Entry 1UX2 (X-ray diffraction, 2.20 A resolution); this record covers chains A and E of the 5 polymer chains in the assembly.

# Chain A (and E)
Protein: Acetylcholine binding protein
From: Lymnaea stagnalis
Notes: chain E of this document is another copy of the same molecule, construct and numbering; everything in this record applies to it too
Reference sequence: P58154 (ACHP_LYMST); residues -1 to 210 here correspond to UniProt positions 18-229 (UniProt number = residue number + 19)
Chain sequence (212 residues; numbered -1 to 210; the number before each row is that of its first residue; numbers below 1 keep their minus sign (Val-1 is residue -1)):
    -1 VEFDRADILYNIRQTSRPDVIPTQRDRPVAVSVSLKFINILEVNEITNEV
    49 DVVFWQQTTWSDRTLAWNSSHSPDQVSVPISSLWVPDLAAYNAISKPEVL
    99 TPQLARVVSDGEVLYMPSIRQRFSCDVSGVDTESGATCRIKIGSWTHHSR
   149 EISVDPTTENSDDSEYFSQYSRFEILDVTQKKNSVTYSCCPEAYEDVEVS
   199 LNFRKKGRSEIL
Disordered / not traced: 206-210 (chain E: -1, 206-210)
Differences from the reference sequence: conflict Val-1 (Leu18 in P58154), Glu0 (Ser19 in P58154), Phe1 (Leu20 in P58154)
Cystine bridges: Cys123-Cys136, Cys187-Cys188
Covalently attached groups: N-acetylglucosamine (NAG) linked to Asn66
Curated features (UniProtKB/Swiss-Prot):
  - glycosylation: Asn66 (N-linked (GlcNAc...) asparagine)
From the paper describing this entry:
  - post-translational modification sites: Asn66

# How chain A and chain E interact
Residue-residue contacts - 47 pairs, chain A then chain E:
  Arg3(A) - Ile19(E)
  Arg3(A) - Thr21(E)
  Arg3(A) - Asp24(E)  salt bridge
  Arg3(A) - Glu149(E)  salt bridge
  Ala4(A) - Arg15(E)
  Ala4(A) - Val18(E)  hydrophobic
  Leu7(A) - Asp17(E)
  Arg11(A) - Pro16(E)
  Arg11(A) - Asp17(E)  salt bridge
  Asn37(A) - Ser122(E)  hydrogen bond
  Leu39(A) - Glu47(E)
  Leu39(A) - Ile92(E)  hydrophobic
  Trp53(A) - Trp143(E)
  Ser75(A) - Thr144(E)  hydrogen bond
  Ser75(A) - His145(E)
  Pro77(A) - Asp17(E)
  Glu96(A) - Ser93(E)
  Glu96(A) - Lys94(E)  hydrogen bond (side chain-backbone)
  Val97(A) - Lys94(E)
  Leu98(A) - Ala91(E)
  Leu98(A) - Ser93(E)
  Leu98(A) - Lys94(E)
  Leu98(A) - Pro95(E)
  Thr99(A) - Trp143(E)
  Pro100(A) - Asp85(E)
  Pro100(A) - Leu86(E)
  Pro100(A) - Ala87(E)
  Leu102(A) - Asp85(E)
  Leu102(A) - Thr144(E)
  Arg104(A) - Thr144(E)
  Arg104(A) - His145(E)
  Arg104(A) - His146(E)
  Arg104(A) - Glu149(E)  salt bridge
  Met114(A) - Trp143(E)  hydrogen bond (backbone-side chain)
  Arg118(A) - Ile92(E)  hydrogen bond (side chain-backbone)
  Asn158(A) - Ser186(E)
  Ser159(A) - Ser186(E)
  Tyr164(A) - Tyr185(E)
  Tyr164(A) - Ser186(E)  hydrogen bond (side chain-backbone)
  Tyr164(A) - Cys187(E)  hydrogen bond (side chain-backbone)
  Ser166(A) - Ser122(E)  hydrogen bond
  Tyr168(A) - Asn46(E)  hydrogen bond (backbone-side chain)
  Tyr168(A) - Cys123(E)  hydrophobic
  Tyr168(A) - Asp124(E)
  Tyr168(A) - Arg137(E)  hydrogen bond
  Arg170(A) - Ile44(E)
  Arg170(A) - Thr45(E)
Interface residues without a listed pair, chain A (31 interface residues in all): Ile36, Val51, Gln73, Pro115, Ser116, Glu163, Gln167
Interface residues without a listed pair, chain E (32 interface residues in all): Tyr89

# Summary
Chain A and chain E form an interface of 31 and 32 residues respectively, with 10 hydrogen bonds and 4 salt
bridges. Polar pairs include Arg3(A)-Asp24(E), Arg3(A)-Glu149(E) and Arg11(A)-Asp17(E). Covalently linked
N-acetylglucosamine: at Asn66(A). The paper reports a modification site at Asn66(A).
Both chains are Acetylcholine binding protein (Lymnaea stagnalis). Entry 1UX2 (X-ray structure of
acetylcholine binding protein (AChBP)) was determined by X-ray diffraction (same publication as 1UV6 and
1UW6).
